Entry 9CU5 (electron microscopy, 3.40 A resolution); this record covers chains I and C of the 13 polymer chains in the assembly.

== Chain I ==
Molecule: LJF-085 heavy chain Fv
From: Macaca mulatta
Sequence (123 residues; numbered 1 to 113 plus 11 insertion-coded residues; 1 number in that range is skipped by the numbering (no residue carries it; nothing is unmodelled there); the number before each row is that of its first residue; a row labelled like 82A-82C holds insertion residues (82A, then the next letters in order)):
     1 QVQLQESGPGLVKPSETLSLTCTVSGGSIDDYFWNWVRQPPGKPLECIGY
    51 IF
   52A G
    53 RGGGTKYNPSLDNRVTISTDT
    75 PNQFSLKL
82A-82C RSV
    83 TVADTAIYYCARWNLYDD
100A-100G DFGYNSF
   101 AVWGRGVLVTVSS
Not modelled in the structure: 112-113
Disulfides: Cys22-Cys92

== Chain C ==
Molecule: HIV Env JRFL NFL TD CC3+ gp140
From: Human immunodeficiency virus 1
Reference sequence: Q75760 (Q75760_9HIV1); the construct lacks a stretch of the UniProt sequence and is renumbered around it, so the offset changes along the chain: 31-146 = UniProt 30-145; 149-309 = UniProt 146-306; 312-323 = UniProt 307-318; 324-359 = UniProt 320-355; 4 more segments
Sequence (649 residues; row label = number of the first residue in the row; note: 21 numbers in that range are skipped by the numbering (no residue carries them; nothing is unmodelled there); a row labelled like 505A-505R holds insertion residues (505A, then the next letters in order)):
    31 VEKLWVTVYYGVPVWKDAETTLFCASDAKAYDTEKHNVWATHACVPTDPN
    81 PQEVVLENVTEHFNMWKNNMVEQMQTDIISLWDQSLKPCVKLTPLCVTLN
   131 CKDVNATNTTNDSEGT
   149 MERGEIKNCSFNITTELRDKVQKVYALFYKLDVVPIDNNNTSYRLISCDT
   199 SVITQACPKISFEPIPIHYCAPAGFAILKCNDKTFNGKGPCKNVSTVQCT
   249 HGIRPVVSTQLLLNGSLAEEEVVIRSDNFTNNAKTIIVQLKESVEINCTR
   299 PNNYTRKSIRI
   312 GPGRAFYTMGEI
  323A I
   324 GDIRQAHCNISRAKWNDTLKQIVIKLREQFENKTIV
   361 FNHSSGGDPEIVMHSFNCGGEFFYCNSTQLFNSTWNN
   401 NTEGSNNTEGN
   413 TITLPCRIKQIINMWQRVGQAMYAPPIRGQIRCSSNITGLLLTRDGGINE
   463 NGTEIFRPGGGDMRDNWRSELYKYKVVKIEPLGVAPTRCKRRV
505A-505R VQGGGGSGGGGSAVGIGA
   518 VRRGFLGAAGSTMGAASMTLTVQARNLLSGIVQPQSNLLRAPEAQQRMLQ
   568 LGVWGIKQLQARVLAVERYLRDQQLLGIWGCSGKLICTTAVPWNASWSNK
   618 SLDRIWNNMTWMEWEREIDNYTSEIYTLIEESQNQQEKNEQELLCLDGGG
   668 GSHHHHHHHHGSGC
Not modelled in the structure: 31, 61-62, 137-145, 401-407, 458-461, 505A-505R, 547-567, 664-681
Sequence notes: engineered mutation Asp47 (Glu46 in Q75760), Glu49 (Thr48 in Q75760), Lys65 (Val64 in Q75760), Thr106 (Glu105 in Q75760), Glu164 (Ser161 in Q75760), Leu165 (Ile162 in Q75760), Lys168 (Glu165 in Q75760), Val172 (Glu169 in Q75760), Tyr302 (Asn299 in Q75760), Arg308 (His305 in Q75760), Met320 (Thr315 in Q75760), Arg429 (Glu420 in Q75760), Gln432 (Lys423 in Q75760), Arg500 (Lys491 in Q75760), Cys501 (Ala492 in Q75760), Gly505I (Arg499 in Q75760), Gly505J (Glu500 in Q75760), Gly505K (Lys501 in Q75760), Ser505L (Arg502 in Q75760), Arg519 (Phe510 in Q75760), Arg520 (Leu511 in Q75760), Asn543 (Leu534 in Q75760), Pro551 (Gln542 in Q75760), Ser553 (Asn544 in Q75760), Pro559 (Ile550 in Q75760), Gly569 (Thr560 in Q75760), Arg588 (Gly579 in Q75760), Cys662 (Glu653 in Q75760); insertion (505C-505H); expression tag (665-681)
Disulfides: Cys54-Cys74, Cys119-Cys205, Cys126-Cys196, Cys131-Cys157, Cys218-Cys247, Cys228-Cys239, Cys296-Cys331, Cys378-Cys445, Cys385-Cys418, Cys598-Cys604
Glycans and other covalent adducts: glycan linked to Asn88; N-acetylglucosamine (NAG) linked to Asn156, Asn160, Asn241, Asn262, Asn276, Asn295, Asn301, Asn332, Asn339, Asn362, Asn386, Asn392, Asn448, Asn625

== Interface between chain I and chain C ==
Contacting residue pairs (25):
  Gln1(I) - Arg440(C)
  Gly26(I) - Thr303(C)
  Ser28(I) - Lys305(C)  hydrogen bond
  Asp30(I) - Ser306(C)
  Asp31(I) - Ser306(C)  hydrogen bond (backbone-backbone)
  Asp31(I) - Arg308(C)  hydrogen bond (side chain-backbone)
  Tyr32(I) - Ser306(C)  hydrogen bond
  Tyr32(I) - Tyr318(C)  hydrogen bond
  Phe52(I) - Glu164(C)
  Phe52(I) - Arg308(C)
  Leu97(I) - Arg308(C)
  Tyr98(I) - Arg308(C)
  Tyr98(I) - Gly314(C)
  Tyr98(I) - Arg315(C)
  Tyr98(I) - Ala316(C)  hydrophobic
  Asp99(I) - Lys207(C)  hydrogen bond (backbone-side chain)
  Asp100(I) - Val120(C)
  Asp100(I) - Cys205(C)
  Asp100(I) - Pro206(C)
  Asp100(I) - Lys207(C)  hydrogen bond (backbone-backbone)
  Asp100(I) - Tyr318(C)
  Asp100A(I) - Lys207(C)
  Asp100A(I) - Arg304(C)  salt bridge
  Asp100A(I) - Tyr318(C)  hydrogen bond
  Phe100B(I) - Lys207(C)
Other interface residues (no listed pair), chain I (15 interface residues in all): Val2, Gly27
Other interface residues (no listed pair), chain C (20 interface residues in all): His66, Gln203, Asn301, Tyr302, Ile307

== Summary ==
15 residues of chain I face 20 of chain C across their interface, with 8 hydrogen bonds and 1 salt bridge.
Polar contacts include Asp100A(I)-Arg304(C), Ser28(I)-Lys305(C) and Asp31(I)-Arg308(C). N-acetylglucosamine is
covalently linked to Asn156(C), Asn160(C), Asn241(C), Asn262(C), Asn276(C) and Asn295(C) and 8 more.
Here chain I is LJF-085 heavy chain Fv (Macaca mulatta) and chain C is HIV Env JRFL NFL TD CC3+ gp140 (Human
immunodeficiency virus 1). Entry 9CU5 (LJF-085 Fab in complex with HIV Env JRFL NFL TD CC3+ trimer and 35O22
Fab) was determined by electron microscopy, deposited together with 9DMF, 9CU6 and 9CV7.
